PDB entry 6FLQ | electron microscopy, 3.60 A resolution | chains A and C of the 9 polymer chains in the assembly

Chain A:
Protein: DNA-directed RNA polymerase subunit alpha
From: Escherichia coli (strain K12)
Notes: EC 2.7.7.6
UniProt: P0A7Z4 (RPOA_ECOLI); numbering as in UniProt (aligned over 1-329)
Amino-acid sequence (329 residues; numbered 1 to 329; the number before each row is that of its first residue):
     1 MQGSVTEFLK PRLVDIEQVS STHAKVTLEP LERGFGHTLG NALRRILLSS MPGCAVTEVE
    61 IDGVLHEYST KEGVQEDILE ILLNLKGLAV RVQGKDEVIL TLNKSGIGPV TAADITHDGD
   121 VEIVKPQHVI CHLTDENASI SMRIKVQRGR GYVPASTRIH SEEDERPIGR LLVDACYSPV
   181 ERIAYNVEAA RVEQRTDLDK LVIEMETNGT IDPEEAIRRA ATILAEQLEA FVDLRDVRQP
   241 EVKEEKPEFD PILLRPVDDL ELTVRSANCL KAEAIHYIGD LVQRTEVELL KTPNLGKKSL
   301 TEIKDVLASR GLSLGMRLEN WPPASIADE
Not modelled in the structure: 1-5, 235-248
Swiss-Prot annotation at these positions:
  - region: Glu-162 to Glu-165 (Required for interaction with Crp at class II promoters)
  - modified residue: Arg-265 (ADP-ribosylarginine), Lys-297 (N6-acetyllysine), Lys-298 (N6-acetyllysine)
  - mutagenesis: Arg-45 (R45C: In rpoA112; temperature-sensitive, blocks RNA polymerase assembly), Glu-162 to Glu-165 (5-fold decrease in CRP-class II promoter-dependent transcription), Glu-165 (E165K: 5-fold decrease in CRP-class II promoter-dependent transcription), Arg-191 (R191C: In rpoA101; temperature-sensitive)

Chain C:
Protein: DNA-directed RNA polymerase subunit beta
From: Escherichia coli (strain K12)
Notes: EC 2.7.7.6
UniProt: P0A8V2 (RPOB_ECOLI); numbering as in UniProt (aligned over 1-1342)
Amino-acid sequence (1342 residues; row label = number of the first residue in the row):
     1 MVYSYTEKKR IRKDFGKRPQ VLDVPYLLSI QLDSFQKFIE QDPEGQYGLE AAFRSVFPIQ
    61 SYSGNSELQY VSYRLGEPVF DVQECQIRGV TYSAPLRVKL RLVIYEREAP EGTVKDIKEQ
   121 EVYMGEIPLM TDNGTFVING TERVIVSQLH RSPGVFFDSD KGKTHSSGKV LYNARIIPYR
   181 GSWLDFEFDP KDNLFVRIDR RRKLPATIIL RALNYTTEQI LDLFFEKVIF EIRDNKLQME
   241 LVPERLRGET ASFDIEANGK VYVEKGRRIT ARHIRQLEKD DVKLIEVPVE YIAGKVVAKD
   301 YIDESTGELI CAANMELSLD LLAKLSQSGH KRIETLFTND LDHGPYISET LRVDPTNDRL
   361 SALVEIYRMM RPGEPPTREA AESLFENLFF SEDRYDLSAV GRMKFNRSLL REEIEGSGIL
   421 SKDDIIDVMK KLIDIRNGKG EVDDIDHLGN RRIRSVGEMA ENQFRVGLVR VERAVKERLS
   481 LGDLDTLMPQ DMINAKPISA AVKEFFGSSQ LSQFMDQNNP LSEITHKRRI SALGPGGLTR
   541 ERAGFEVRDV HPTHYGRVCP IETPEGPNIG LINSLSVYAQ TNEYGFLETP YRKVTDGVVT
   601 DEIHYLSAIE EGNYVIAQAN SNLDEEGHFV EDLVTCRSKG ESSLFSRDQV DYMDVSTQQV
   661 VSVGASLIPF LEHDDANRAL MGANMQRQAV PTLRADKPLV GTGMERAVAV DSGVTAVAKR
   721 GGVVQYVDAS RIVIKVNEDE MYPGEAGIDI YNLTKYTRSN QNTCINQMPC VSLGEPVERG
   781 DVLADGPSTD LGELALGQNM RVAFMPWNGY NFEDSILVSE RVVQEDRFTT IHIQELACVS
   841 RDTKLGPEEI TADIPNVGEA ALSKLDESGI VYIGAEVTGG DILVGKVTPK GETQLTPEEK
   901 LLRAIFGEKA SDVKDSSLRV PNGVSGTVID VQVFTRDGVE KDKRALEIEE MQLKQAKKDL
   961 SEELQILEAG LFSRIRAVLV AGGVEAEKLD KLPRDRWLEL GLTDEEKQNQ LEQLAEQYDE
  1021 LKHEFEKKLE AKRRKITQGD DLAPGVLKIV KVYLAVKRRI QPGDKMAGRH GNKGVISKIN
  1081 PIEDMPYDEN GTPVDIVLNP LGVPSRMNIG QILETHLGMA AKGIGDKINA MLKQQQEVAK
  1141 LREFIQRAYD LGADVRQKVD LSTFSDEEVM RLAENLRKGM PIATPVFDGA KEAEIKELLK
  1201 LGDLPTSGQI RLYDGRTGEQ FERPVTVGYM YMLKLNHLVD DKMHARSTGS YSLVTQQPLG
  1261 GKAQFGGQRF GEMEVWALEA YGAAYTLQEM LTVKSDDVNG RTKMYKNIVD GNHQMEPGMP
  1321 ESFNVLLKEI RSLGINIELE DE
Not modelled in the structure: 1
Swiss-Prot annotation at these positions:
  - modified residue (N6-acetyllysine): Lys-1022, Lys-1200
  - mutagenesis: Ile-561 (I561S: Resistant to antibiotics salinamide A and B), Ile-569 (I569S: Resistant to antibiotics salinamide A and B), Ala-665 (A665E: Resistant to antibiotics salinamide A and B), Asp-675 (D675A/G: Resistant to antibiotics salinamide A and B), Asn-677 (N677H/K: Resistant to antibiotics salinamide A and B), Leu-680 (L680M: Resistant to antibiotics salinamide A and B), Glu-813 (E813K: Disrupts the enzyme's active center)

Interface between chain A and chain C:
Residue-residue contacts - 42 pairs, chain A then chain C:
  Asn-41(A) / Arg-1216(C)
  Asn-41(A) / Thr-1217(C)  hydrogen bond (side chain-backbone)
  Asn-41(A) / Gly-1218(C)
  Arg-44(A) / Tyr-1087(C)
  Arg-45(A) / Glu-1083(C)  salt bridge
  Arg-45(A) / Asp-1084(C)  salt bridge
  Leu-48(A) / Glu-1083(C)
  Leu-65(A) / Ile-873(C)
  His-66(A) / Ile-873(C)
  His-66(A) / Ile-929(C)
  Tyr-68(A) / Tyr-756(C)
  Tyr-68(A) / Thr-927(C)
  Tyr-68(A) / Ile-929(C)  hydrophobic
  Tyr-68(A) / Ala-1055(C)  hydrophobic
  Tyr-68(A) / Lys-1057(C)
  Thr-70(A) / Ala-729(C)
  Lys-71(A) / Asp-728(C)
  Glu-72(A) / Asp-728(C)
  Gly-73(A) / Asp-728(C)  hydrogen bond (backbone-side chain)
  Val-74(A) / Ala-729(C)  hydrogen bond (backbone-backbone)
  Gln-75(A) / Ala-729(C)
  Gln-75(A) / Val-771(C)  hydrogen bond (side chain-backbone)
  Asp-77(A) / Lys-755(C)  salt bridge
  Asp-77(A) / Tyr-756(C)
  Leu-79(A) / Leu-693(C)  hydrophobic
  Leu-79(A) / Tyr-756(C)
  Glu-80(A) / Arg-694(C)
  Leu-83(A) / Arg-694(C)
  Lys-86(A) / Gln-824(C)
  Lys-86(A) / Asp-826(C)  salt bridge
  Thr-134(A) / Val-727(C)
  Thr-134(A) / Leu-773(C)
  Tyr-152(A) / Val-823(C)
  Tyr-152(A) / Gln-824(C)
  Ile-159(A) / Glu-876(C)
  Ile-168(A) / Gly-874(C)
  Glu-181(A) / Arg-821(C)
  Arg-182(A) / Asn-1090(C)  hydrogen bond (side chain-backbone)
  Arg-182(A) / Thr-1092(C)
  Ala-184(A) / Asn-1090(C)
  Ala-184(A) / Gly-1091(C)
  Tyr-185(A) / Tyr-1087(C)
Interface residues without a listed pair, chain A (35 interface residues in all): Ser-49, Glu-76, Asp-135, Ala-155, Ser-156, Asp-174, Cys-176, Ile-183, Glu-206
Interface residues without a listed pair, chain C (41 interface residues in all): Tyr-726, Ser-730, Asn-766, Met-768, Ser-772, Glu-820, Tyr-872, Ala-875, Lys-958, Arg-1059, Lys-1133, Gly-1215

Overview:
The interface between chain A and chain C involves 35 residues on one side and 41 on the other; the contacts
include 5 hydrogen bonds and 4 salt bridges. Polar pairs include Arg-45(A)/Glu-1083(C), Arg-45(A)/Asp-1084(C)
and Asp-77(A)/Lys-755(C).
Here chain A is DNA-directed RNA polymerase subunit alpha and chain C is DNA-directed RNA polymerase subunit
beta, both from Escherichia coli (strain K12). Entry 6FLQ (CryoEM structure of E.coli RNA polymerase paused
elongation complex bound to NusA) was determined by electron microscopy (same publication as 6FLP).
